Entry 4O5I (X-ray diffraction, 6.50 A resolution (low resolution: residue-level contacts below are approximate; hydrogen-bond / salt-bridge calls are withheld)); this record covers chains M and N of the 12 polymer chains in the assembly.

Chain M:
Protein: Fab F045-092 heavy chain
Source organism: Homo sapiens
Notes: fragment: Fab F045-092 heavy chain
Reference sequence: S6C4S0 (S6C4S0_HUMAN); residues 132-216 here correspond to UniProt positions 161-245 (UniProt number = residue number + 29)
Chain sequence (240 residues; row label = number of the first residue in the row; note: 1 number in that range is skipped by the numbering (no residue carries it; nothing is unmodelled there); a row labelled like 82A-82C holds insertion residues (82A, then the next letters in order)):
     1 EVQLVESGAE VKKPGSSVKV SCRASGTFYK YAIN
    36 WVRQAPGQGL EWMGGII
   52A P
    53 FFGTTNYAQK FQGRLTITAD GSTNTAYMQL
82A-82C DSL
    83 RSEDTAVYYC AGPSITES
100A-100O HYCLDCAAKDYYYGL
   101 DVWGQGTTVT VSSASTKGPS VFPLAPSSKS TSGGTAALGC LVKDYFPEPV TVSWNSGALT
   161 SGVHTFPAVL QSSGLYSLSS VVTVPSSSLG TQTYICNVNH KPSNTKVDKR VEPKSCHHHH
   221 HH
Unresolved in the structure: 128-133, 215-222
Disulfide bonds: Cys-22/Cys-92, Cys-100C/Cys-100F, Cys-140/Cys-196
Differences from the reference sequence: expression tag (217-222)

Chain N:
Protein: Fab F045-092 light chain
Source organism: Homo sapiens
Notes: fragment: Fab F045-092 light chain
Reference sequence: P0CG05 (LAC2_HUMAN); residues 113-212 here correspond to UniProt positions 7-106 (UniProt number = residue number - 106)
Chain sequence (216 residues; numbered 1 to 212 plus 5 insertion-coded residues; 1 number in that range is skipped by the numbering (no residue carries it; nothing is unmodelled there); the number before each row is that of its first residue; a row labelled like 27A-27B holds insertion residues (27A, then the next letters in order)):
     1 QSVLTQPPS
    11 ASGTPGQSVT ISCSGSR
27A-27B SN
    28 IGGNTVNWYQ HLPGMAPKLL IYSSNQRSSG VPDRFSGSKS GTSASLAISG LQSEDDADYY
    88 CASWDDSL
95A-95B NG
    96 VVFGGGTKLT V
  106A L
   107 GQPKAAPSVT LFPPSSEELQ ANKATLVCLI SDFYPGAVTV AWKADSSPVK AGVETTTPSK
   167 QSNNKYAASS YLSLTPEQWK SHRSYSCQVT HEGSTVEKTV APTECS
Unresolved in the structure: 210-212
Disulfide bonds: Cys-23/Cys-88, Cys-134/Cys-193

How chain M and chain N interact:
Residue-residue contacts (58; chain M residue first):
  Gln-39(M) with His-38(N); Tyr-87(N)
  Pro-41(M) with Thr-163(N)
  Gly-42(M) with Thr-163(N)
  Leu-45(M) with His-38(N); Pro-44(N); Tyr-87(N)
  Trp-47(M) with Gly-95B(N); Val-96(N)
  Asn-58(M) with Trp-91(N); Asn-95A(N)
  Tyr-91(M) with Met-42(N); Ala-43(N)
  Lys-100I(M) with Gly-30(N); Asn-31(N); Trp-91(N); Asp-93(N)
  Tyr-100L(M) with Trp-91(N)
  Gly-100N(M) with Asn-34(N); Tyr-36(N); Leu-46(N)
  Leu-100O(M) with Tyr-36(N); Leu-46(N)
  Trp-103(M) with Ala-43(N); Pro-44(N)
  Gly-104(M) with Ala-43(N)
  Phe-122(M) with Ser-121(N); Glu-124(N)
  Pro-123(M) with Ser-121(N); Glu-123(N)
  Leu-124(M) with Phe-118(N)
  Ala-125(M) with Phe-118(N)
  Ala-137(M) with Phe-118(N)
  Leu-138(M) with Phe-118(N)
  Leu-141(M) with Tyr-177(N)
  Lys-143(M) with Thr-131(N); Ser-179(N)
  His-164(M) with Gln-167(N); Ala-173(N)
  Phe-166(M) with Leu-135(N); Ile-136(N); Ala-173(N); Ala-174(N); Ser-175(N)
  Pro-167(M) with Ser-165(N)
  Ala-168(M) with Thr-162(N)
  Val-169(M) with Thr-161(N); Thr-162(N); Tyr-177(N)
  Leu-170(M) with Glu-160(N)
  Gln-171(M) with Glu-160(N)
  Ser-172(M) with Glu-160(N)
  Leu-178(M) with Tyr-177(N)
  Ser-179(M) with Val-133(N); Leu-135(N); Tyr-177(N)
  Val-181(M) with Phe-118(N); Leu-135(N)
Other interface residues (no listed pair), chain M (38 interface residues in all): Asn-34, Gly-44, Asp-101, Gly-139, Ser-177, Lys-209
Other interface residues (no listed pair), chain N (39 interface residues in all): Gly-41, Ser-55, Phe-98, Thr-116, Ser-137

Overview:
38 residues of chain M and 39 residues of chain N are in contact.
Here chain M is Fab F045-092 heavy chain and chain N is Fab F045-092 light chain, both from Homo sapiens.
Entry 4O5I (Crystal structure of broadly neutralizing antibody F045-092 in complex with A/Victoria/361/2011
(H3N2) influenza hemagglutinin) was determined by X-ray diffraction (same publication as 4O5L and 4O5N).
